PDB entry 4PNK | X-ray diffraction, 2.56 A resolution | chains A and B of the 3 polymer chains in the assembly

[Chain A]
Name: Beta-adrenergic receptor kinase 1
From: Homo sapiens
Notes: EC 2.7.11.15
Reference sequence: P25098 (ARBK1_HUMAN); residue numbers follow UniProt; this construct covers 1-689
Chain sequence (689 residues; row label = number of the first residue in the row):
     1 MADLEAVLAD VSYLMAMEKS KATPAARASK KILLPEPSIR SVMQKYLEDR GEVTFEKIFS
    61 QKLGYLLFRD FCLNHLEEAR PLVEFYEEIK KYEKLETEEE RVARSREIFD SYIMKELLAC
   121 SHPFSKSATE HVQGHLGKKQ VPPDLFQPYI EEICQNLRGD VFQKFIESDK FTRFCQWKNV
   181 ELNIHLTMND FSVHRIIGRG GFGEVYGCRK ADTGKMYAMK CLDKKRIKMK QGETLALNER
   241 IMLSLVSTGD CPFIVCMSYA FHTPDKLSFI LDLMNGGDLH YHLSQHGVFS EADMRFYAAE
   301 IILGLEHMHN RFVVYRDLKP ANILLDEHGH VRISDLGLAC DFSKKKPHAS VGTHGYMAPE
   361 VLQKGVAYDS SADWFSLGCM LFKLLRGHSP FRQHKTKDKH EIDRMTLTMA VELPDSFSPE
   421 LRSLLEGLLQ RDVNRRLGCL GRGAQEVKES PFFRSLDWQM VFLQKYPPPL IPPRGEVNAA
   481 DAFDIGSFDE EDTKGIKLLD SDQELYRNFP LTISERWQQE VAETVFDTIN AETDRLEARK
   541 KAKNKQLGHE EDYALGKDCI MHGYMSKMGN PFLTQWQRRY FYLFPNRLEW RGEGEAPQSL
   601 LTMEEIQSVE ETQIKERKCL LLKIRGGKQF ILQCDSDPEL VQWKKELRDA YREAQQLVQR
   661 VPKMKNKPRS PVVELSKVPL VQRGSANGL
Not modelled in the structure: 1-29, 475, 480-492, 669-689
Small-molecule neighbours: KZQ ((4S)-4-(4-fluorophenyl)-N-(2H-indazol-5-yl)-6-methyl-2-oxo-1,2,3,4-tetrahydropyrimidine-5-carboxamide): Ile-197, Gly-198, Arg-199, Gly-200, Gly-201, Gly-203, Glu-204, Val-205, Ala-218, Lys-220, Leu-222, Val-255, Leu-271, Asp-272, Leu-273, Met-274, Asp-278, Ala-321, Asn-322, Leu-324, Ser-334, Asp-335
UniProt features mapped onto this chain:
  - active site: Asp-317 (Proton acceptor)
  - binding site (ATP): Ile-197 to Val-205, Lys-220
  - site (Required for receptor phosphorylation): Asp-3, Leu-4, Asp-10
  - modified residue: Ser-670 (Phosphoserine)
  - natural variant: Arg-578 (R578Q: In a colorectal adenocarcinoma sample)
  - mutagenesis: Asp-3 (D3A: 85% reduction in phosphorylation of G-protein coupled receptor rhodopsin; D3K: 95% reduction in phosphorylation of G-protein coupled receptor rhodopsin ...), Leu-4 (L4A: 95% reduction in phosphorylation of G-protein coupled receptor rhodopsin. 90% reduction in phosphorylation of beta-2 adrenergic receptor ADRB2. Does not affect binding to ADRB2 ...), Glu-5 (E5A: 50% reduction in phosphorylation of G-protein coupled receptor rhodopsin), Val-7 to Leu-8 (95% reduction in phosphorylation of G-protein coupled receptor rhodopsin), Asp-10 (D10A: 95% reduction in phosphorylation of G-protein coupled receptor rhodopsin and beta-2 adrenergic receptor ADRB2. Does not affect binding to ADRB2. Not activated by receptor binding ...)
What the authors report for this chain:
  - binding site for KZQ: Arg-199, Ser-334
  - conformationally variable residues (loop rearrangement, order/disorder transition): Gly-201, Glu-476 to Ala-479

[Chain B]
Name: Guanine nucleotide-binding protein G(I)/G(S)/G(T) subunit beta-1
From: Homo sapiens
Reference sequence: P62873 (GBB1_HUMAN); residue numbers follow UniProt; this construct covers 1-340
Chain sequence (340 residues; numbered 1 to 340; the number before each row is that of its first residue):
     1 MSELDQLRQE AEQLKNQIRD ARKACADATL SQITNNIDPV GRIQMRTRRT LRGHLAKIYA
    61 MHWGTDSRLL VSASQDGKLI IWDSYTTNKV HAIPLRSSWV MTCAYAPSGN YVACGGLDNI
   121 CSIYNLKTRE GNVRVSRELA GHTGYLSCCR FLDDNQIVTS SGDTTCALWD IETGQQTTTF
   181 TGHTGDVMSL SLAPDTRLFV SGACDASAKL WDVREGMCRQ TFTGHESDIN AICFFPNGNA
   241 FATGSDDATC RLFDLRADQE LMTYSHDNII CGITSVSFSK SGRLLLAGYD DFNCNVWDAL
   301 KADRAGVLAG HDNRVSCLGV TDDGMAVATG SWDSFLKIWN
Not modelled in the structure: 1
UniProt features mapped onto this chain:
  - modified residue: Ser-2 (N-acetylserine), His-266 (Phosphohistidine)
  - natural variant: Leu-30 (L30F: In MRD42; uncertain significance), Arg-52 (R52G: In MRD42), Gly-64 (G64V: In MRD42), Asp-76 (D76E: In MRD42; D76G: In MRD42), Gly-77 (G77S: In MRD42), Lys-78 (K78R: In MRD42), Ile-80 (I80N: In MRD42; I80T: In MRD42), His-91 (H91R: In MRD42; uncertain significance), Ala-92 (A92T: In MRD42), Pro-94 (P94S: In MRD42), Leu-95 (L95P: In MRD42), Arg-96 (R96L: In MRD42), 5 further natural variant entries in UniProt

[How chain A and chain B interact]
Pairs across the interface (45):
  Tyr-553(A) with Lys-78(B), hydrogen bond
  Gly-556(A) with Arg-96(B)
  Lys-557(A) with Pro-94(B); Leu-95(B); Arg-96(B)
  Asp-558(A) with Arg-96(B), hydrogen bond (backbone-backbone); Ser-97(B); Ser-98(B), hydrogen bond
  Phe-584(A) with Ser-98(B)
  Pro-585(A) with Ser-98(B); Trp-99(B)
  Asn-586(A) with Gln-75(B), hydrogen bond (side chain-backbone); Ser-98(B); Trp-99(B)
  Arg-587(A) with Gln-75(B); Asp-76(B); Ser-98(B), hydrogen bond
  Glu-589(A) with Asp-76(B); Lys-78(B), salt bridge
  Pro-597(A) with Leu-55(B)
  Gln-598(A) with Leu-55(B)
  Leu-600(A) with Leu-55(B), hydrophobic
  Thr-602(A) with Gln-75(B)
  Glu-604(A) with Lys-57(B), salt bridge; Tyr-59(B); Gln-75(B), hydrogen bond
  Ala-654(A) with Trp-99(B), hydrophobic
  Leu-657(A) with Trp-99(B), hydrophobic; Leu-117(B), hydrophobic
  Val-661(A) with Met-101(B), hydrophobic
  Pro-662(A) with Tyr-145(B); Asp-186(B); Cys-204(B), hydrophobic
  Lys-663(A) with Tyr-59(B); Met-101(B), hydrogen bond (side chain-backbone); Ser-147(B), hydrogen bond (side chain-backbone); Arg-314(B), hydrogen bond (backbone-side chain)
  Met-664(A) with Trp-99(B); Val-100(B); Met-101(B), hydrophobic; Trp-332(B)
  Lys-665(A) with Arg-314(B); Trp-332(B)
  Lys-667(A) with Asn-230(B); Asp-246(B), salt bridge
Other interface residues (no listed pair), chain A (26 interface residues in all): Ser-599, Val-658, Asn-666, Pro-668
Other interface residues (no listed pair), chain B (27 interface residues in all): Gly-77, Met-188, Asp-228, Asp-290

[In short]
Chain A and chain B form an interface of 26 and 27 residues respectively; the contacts include 9 hydrogen
bonds and 3 salt bridges. Polar pairs include Glu-589(A)/Lys-78(B), Glu-604(A)/Lys-57(B) and
Lys-667(A)/Asp-246(B). Bound to chain A: compound KZQ. The paper reports a binding site for KZQ at Arg-199(A)
and Ser-334(A); conformational variability at Gly-201(A) and Glu-476(A).
Here chain A is Beta-adrenergic receptor kinase 1 and chain B is Guanine nucleotide-binding protein
G(I)/G(S)/G(T) subunit beta-1, both from Homo sapiens. Entry 4PNK (G protein-coupled receptor kinase 2 in
complex with GSK180736A) was determined by X-ray diffraction (same publication as 4PNI).
